Entry 6ETS (X-ray diffraction, 1.33 A resolution); this record covers chain A.

# Chain A
Molecule: Lysine-specific demethylase 4D
From: Homo sapiens
Notes: EC 1.14.11.-; fragment: jmjd2d
Reference sequence: Q6B0I6 (KDM4D_HUMAN); numbering as in UniProt (aligned over 1-341)
Amino-acid sequence (341 residues; row label = number of the first residue in the row):
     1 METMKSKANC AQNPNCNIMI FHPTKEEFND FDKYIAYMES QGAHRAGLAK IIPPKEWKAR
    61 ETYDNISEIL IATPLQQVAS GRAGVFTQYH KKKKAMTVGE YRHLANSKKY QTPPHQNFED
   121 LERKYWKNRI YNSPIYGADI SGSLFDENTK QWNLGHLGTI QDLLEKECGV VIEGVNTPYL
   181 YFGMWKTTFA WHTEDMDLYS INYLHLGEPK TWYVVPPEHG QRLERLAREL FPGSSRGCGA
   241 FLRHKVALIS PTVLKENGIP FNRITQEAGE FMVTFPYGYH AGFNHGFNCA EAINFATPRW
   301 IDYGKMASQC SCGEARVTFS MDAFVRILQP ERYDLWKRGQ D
Disordered / not traced: 1-10, 341
Bound ions: Na+ near Asn-17 (its only coordinating residue here); Ni2+: His-192, Glu-194, His-280 (together with I1L); Zn2+: Cys-238, His-244, Cys-310, Cys-312
Small-molecule neighbours: I1L ([2-(2H-1,2,3,4-tetrazol-5-yl)ethanoylamino]azanium): Tyr-136, Tyr-181, Phe-189, His-192, Glu-194, Ser-200, Asn-202, Lys-210, Trp-212, His-280
Curated features (UniProtKB/Swiss-Prot):
  - binding site (2-oxoglutarate): Tyr-136, Asn-202, Lys-210, Lys-245
  - binding site (Fe cation): His-192, Glu-194, His-280
  - binding site (Zn(2+)): Cys-238, His-244, Cys-310, Cys-312
  - modified residue (PolyADP-ribosyl glutamic acid): Glu-26, Glu-27
What the authors report for this chain:
  - Zn2+ coordination: Cys-238, His-244, Cys-310, Cys-312
  - Ni2+ coordination: His-192, His-280
  - binding site for I1L: Tyr-136, Tyr-181, Phe-189, Ser-200, Asn-202
  - conformationally variable residues (side-chain flip): Asn-202

# Overview
Chain A binds compound I1L. The Ni2+ site is built by His-192, Glu-194 and His-280. Curated annotation
(UniProt) lists 4 residues binding 2-oxoglutarate, 3 Fe cation-binding residues and 4 Zn2+-binding residues.
From the paper: a binding site for I1L at Tyr-136, Tyr-181 and Phe-189 among others; Zn2+ coordination by
Cys-238, His-244 and Cys-310 among others.
Chain A is Lysine-specific demethylase 4D (Homo sapiens); the structure, Crystal structure of KDM4D with
tetrazolhydrazide compound 1, was determined by X-ray diffraction (same publication as 6ETV, 6ETG, 6ETT, 6ETU
and 6ETW).
